PDB entry 4P2C | X-ray diffraction, 2.82 A resolution | chains C and H of the 11 polymer chains in the assembly

# Chain C
Molecule: Shiga toxin 2e, subunit B
Organism: Escherichia coli
UniProtKB: Q47644 (Q47644_ECOLX); residues 1-68 here correspond to UniProt positions 20-87 (UniProt number = residue number + 19)
Amino-acid sequence (68 residues; each row starts with the number of its first residue):
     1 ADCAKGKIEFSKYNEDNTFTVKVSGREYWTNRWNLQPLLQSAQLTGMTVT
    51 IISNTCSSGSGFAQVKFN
Disulfides: Cys3-Cys56

# Chain H
Molecule: Nanobody 1, Anti-F4+ETEC bacteria VHH variable region
Organism: Lama glama
UniProtKB: R9VYW2 (R9VYW2_LAMGL); aligned to UniProt positions 1-122 over residues 1-122 (the alignment contains insertions or deletions, so no single offset holds)
Amino-acid sequence (128 residues; numbered 1 to 128; the number before each row is that of its first residue):
     1 QVQLQESGGGLVQAGGSLRLSCAVSGSIFRLSTMGWYRQAPGKQREFVAS
    51 ITSYGDTNYRDSVKGRFTISRDNAKNTVYLQMNSLKPEDTAVYYCNANIE
   101 AGTYYGPGRDYWGQGTQVTVSSHHHHHH
Disordered / not traced: 1, 122-128
Disulfides: Cys22-Cys95

# Interface between chain C and chain H
Residue-residue contacts - 34 pairs, chain C then chain H:
  Asn14(C) - Arg30(H)
  Asp16(C) - Gly26(H)
  Asp16(C) - Arg30(H)  salt bridge
  Asp16(C) - Leu31(H)
  Thr18(C) - Arg30(H)
  Thr18(C) - Leu31(H)
  Thr20(C) - Arg30(H)
  Trp29(C) - Arg30(H)
  Trp29(C) - Ser53(H)
  Trp29(C) - Asn73(H)
  Asn31(C) - Arg30(H)  hydrogen bond (side chain-backbone)
  Asn31(C) - Leu31(H)
  Asn31(C) - Ser53(H)  hydrogen bond
  Asn31(C) - Glu100(H)  hydrogen bond
  Asn31(C) - Gly102(H)
  Asn31(C) - Thr103(H)  hydrogen bond (backbone-side chain)
  Arg32(C) - Tyr54(H)
  Arg32(C) - Glu100(H)  salt bridge
  Arg32(C) - Ala101(H)
  Arg32(C) - Gly102(H)
  Trp33(C) - Gly102(H)  hydrogen bond (backbone-backbone)
  Trp33(C) - Thr103(H)
  Trp33(C) - Tyr104(H)  hydrophobic
  Ser53(C) - Tyr54(H)  hydrogen bond (side chain-backbone)
  Asn54(C) - Tyr54(H)  hydrogen bond (backbone-backbone)
  Asn54(C) - Gly55(H)
  Asn54(C) - Asp56(H)
  Thr55(C) - Tyr54(H)
  Thr55(C) - Gly55(H)
  Gly59(C) - Asn73(H)  hydrogen bond (backbone-side chain)
  Ser60(C) - Asn73(H)
  Gly61(C) - Ser53(H)
  Gly61(C) - Tyr54(H)
  Phe62(C) - Tyr54(H)  hydrophobic
Other interface residues (no listed pair), chain C (16 interface residues in all): Ala63
Other interface residues (no listed pair), chain H (16 interface residues in all): Ser27, Ser32, Arg71

# Overview
Chain C and chain H each contribute 16 residues to their interface, with 8 hydrogen bonds and 2 salt bridges.
Among the polar pairs are Asp16(C)-Arg30(H), Arg32(C)-Glu100(H) and Asn31(C)-Arg30(H).
Chain C is Shiga toxin 2e, subunit B (Escherichia coli) and chain H is Nanobody 1, Anti-F4+ETEC bacteria VHH
variable region (Lama glama); the structure, Complex of Shiga toxin 2e with a neutralizing single-domain
antibody, was determined by X-ray diffraction.
